PDB entry 8ZIT | electron microscopy, 3.76 A resolution | chains O and P of the 20 polymer chains in the assembly

# Chain O (and P)
Name: HerA
From: Agrobacterium tumefaciens
Notes: chain P of this document is another copy of the same molecule, construct and numbering; everything in this record applies to it too
Amino-acid sequence (617 residues; each row starts with the number of its first residue):
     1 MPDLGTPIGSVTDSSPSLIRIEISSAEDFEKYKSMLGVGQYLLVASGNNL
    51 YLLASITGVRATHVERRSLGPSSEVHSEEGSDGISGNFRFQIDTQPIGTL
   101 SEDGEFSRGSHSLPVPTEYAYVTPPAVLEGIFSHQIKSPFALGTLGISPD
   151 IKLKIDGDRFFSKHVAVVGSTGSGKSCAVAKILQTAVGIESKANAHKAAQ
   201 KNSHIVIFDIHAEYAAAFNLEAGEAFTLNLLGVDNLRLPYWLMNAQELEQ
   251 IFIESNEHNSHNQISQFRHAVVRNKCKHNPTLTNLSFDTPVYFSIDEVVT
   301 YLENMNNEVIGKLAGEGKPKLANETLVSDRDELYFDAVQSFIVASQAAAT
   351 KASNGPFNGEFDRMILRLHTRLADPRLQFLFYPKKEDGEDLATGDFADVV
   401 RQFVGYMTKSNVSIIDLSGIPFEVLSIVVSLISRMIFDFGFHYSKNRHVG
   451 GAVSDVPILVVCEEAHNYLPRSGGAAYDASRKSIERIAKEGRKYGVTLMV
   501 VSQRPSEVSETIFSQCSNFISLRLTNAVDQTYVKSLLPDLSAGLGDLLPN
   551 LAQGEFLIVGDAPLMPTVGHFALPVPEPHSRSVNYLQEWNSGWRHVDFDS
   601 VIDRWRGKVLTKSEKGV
Not modelled in the structure: 65-86, 191-200, 609-617 (chain P: 65-86, 609-617)
Ion coordination: Mg2+: Ser176, Glu213 (together with ATP-gamma-S)
Ligand contacts: ATP-gamma-S (AGS; phosphothiophosphoric acid-adenylate ester): Thr171, Gly172, Gly174, Lys175, Ser176, Cys177, Glu213, Gln503, Gln553, Gly554, His570, Phe571, Ala572, Leu573

# Interface between chain O and chain P
Contacting residue pairs (91):
  Phe29(O) with Leu113(P), hydrophobic
  Glu30(O) with Val115(P)
  Lys33(O) with Leu113(P), hydrogen bond (side chain-backbone)
  Val59(O) with Ser15(P); Leu113(P), hydrophobic
  Arg60(O) with Ser14(P)
  Ala61(O) with Asp13(P); Ser14(P)
  Thr62(O) with Asp13(P)
  Phe88(O) with Thr117(P)
  Ser170(O) with Asp539(P)
  Thr171(O) with Asp561(P)
  His211(O) with Arg492(P), hydrogen bond
  Leu366(O) with Arg268(P)
  Arg376(O) with Phe441(P); Arg486(P); Glu490(P), salt bridge
  Ser418(O) with Glu490(P); Lys493(P), hydrogen bond
  Gly419(O) with Tyr494(P)
  Ile420(O) with Glu490(P)
  Pro421(O) with Glu490(P)
  Phe422(O) with Lys489(P); Glu490(P), hydrogen bond (backbone-side chain)
  Asn467(O) with Gln515(P)
  Arg504(O) with Ser514(P); Leu536(P)
  Arg523(O) with Arg108(P)
  Thr525(O) with Pro538(P), hydrogen bond (side chain-backbone); Asp539(P), hydrogen bond
  Asn526(O) with Lys534(P); Ser535(P), hydrogen bond (side chain-backbone); Leu537(P), hydrogen bond (side chain-backbone); Pro538(P), hydrogen bond (side chain-backbone)
  Asn550(O) with Pro16(P); Gly109(P); Ser110(P); His111(P)
  Leu551(O) with His111(P)
  Ala552(O) with His111(P)
  Glu555(O) with His111(P), salt bridge
  Arg581(O) with His448(P)
  Val583(O) with Val453(P), hydrophobic; Ser454(P)
  Tyr585(O) with Phe161(P); Ser162(P); Pro457(P), hydrophobic; Gly495(P); Thr497(P)
  Leu586(O) with Pro139(P); Phe140(P), hydrophobic; Asp158(P)
  Gln587(O) with Lys137(P), hydrogen bond; Asp158(P)
  Glu588(O) with Asn202(P); Asp455(P)
  Trp589(O) with Phe161(P), hydrophobic; Ala186(P), hydrophobic; Lys201(P); Asn202(P), hydrogen bond (backbone-backbone); Ser203(P); His204(P); Pro457(P)
  Asn590(O) with Lys201(P), hydrogen bond
  Ser591(O) with Asn202(P)
  Gly592(O) with Asn202(P), hydrogen bond (backbone-side chain)
  Trp593(O) with Gln200(P); Lys201(P); Gly405(P); Tyr406(P); Lys409(P); Ser410(P); Asn411(P)
  Arg594(O) with Tyr406(P), hydrogen bond (backbone-side chain); Tyr443(P), hydrogen bond
  Val596(O) with Tyr406(P), hydrophobic; Phe439(P), hydrophobic; Val456(P), hydrophobic
  Phe598(O) with Val404(P), hydrophobic; Tyr406(P), hydrophobic; Phe439(P), hydrophobic
  Asp599(O) with Arg401(P), salt bridge
  Val601(O) with Phe439(P), hydrophobic; Tyr443(P), hydrophobic
  Ile602(O) with Phe396(P), hydrophobic
  Arg604(O) with His442(P); Lys445(P); Asn446(P), hydrogen bond
  Trp605(O) with Asp438(P); His442(P), hydrogen bond
  Lys608(O) with Asn284(P)
Also at the interface, not in a pair above, chain O (57 interface residues in all): His63, Gly359, Glu360, Asp362, Thr370, Glu507, Leu547, Ser582, Asn584, His595
Also at the interface, not in a pair above, chain P (76 interface residues in all): Ser46, Ser112, Pro116, Ser138, His261, Thr283, Asp288, Ala397, Val400, Phe437, Glu485, Val496, Glu510

# In short
Chain O and chain P form an interface of 57 and 76 residues respectively; the contacts include 17 hydrogen
bonds and 3 salt bridges. Polar contacts include Arg376(O)-Glu490(P), Glu555(O)-His111(P) and
Asp599(O)-Arg401(P). Ligands of chain O: ATP-gamma-S. Ser176(O) and Glu213(O) coordinate Mg2+.
Both chains are HerA (Agrobacterium tumefaciens). Entry 8ZIT (DUF4297-HerA complex with DNA and ATPgamaS) was
determined by electron microscopy (same publication as 8ZGI, 8ZIQ, 8ZIR and 8ZIS).
